7XG1 - chains D and F of the 8 polymer chains in the assembly; structure by electron microscopy, 3.30 A resolution.

== Chain D (and F) ==
Molecule: Csf2
Source organism: Pseudomonas aeruginosa
Notes: chain F of this document is another copy of the same molecule, construct and numbering; everything in this record applies to it too
Amino-acid sequence (348 residues; row label = number of the first residue in the row):
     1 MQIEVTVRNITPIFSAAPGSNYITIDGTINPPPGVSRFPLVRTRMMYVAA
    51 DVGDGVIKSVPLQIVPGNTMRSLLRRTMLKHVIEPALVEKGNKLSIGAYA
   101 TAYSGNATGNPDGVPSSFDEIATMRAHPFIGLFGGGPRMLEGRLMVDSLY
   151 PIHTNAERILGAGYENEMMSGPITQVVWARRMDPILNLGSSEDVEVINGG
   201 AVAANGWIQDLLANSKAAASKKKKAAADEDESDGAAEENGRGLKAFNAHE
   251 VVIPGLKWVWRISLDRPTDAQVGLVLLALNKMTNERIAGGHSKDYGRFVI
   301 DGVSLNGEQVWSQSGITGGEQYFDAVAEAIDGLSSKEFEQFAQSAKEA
Unresolved in the structure: 221-239, 346-348 (chain F: 185-241, 345-348)

== How chain D and chain F interact ==
Pairs across the interface (11):
  Asn-187(D) with Glu-141(F)
  Leu-188(D) with Phe-118(F)
  Gly-189(D) with Phe-118(F); Ile-121(F); Ala-122(F); Arg-125(F)
  Ser-190(D) with Phe-118(F)
  Ala-201(D) with Phe-118(F), hydrophobic
  Asn-205(D) with Ser-117(F), hydrogen bond; Phe-118(F), hydrogen bond (side chain-backbone); Asp-119(F)
Also at the interface, not in a pair above, chain D (13 interface residues in all): Ser-191, Glu-192, Asp-193, Val-194, Ala-204, Ile-208, Leu-212
Also at the interface, not in a pair above, chain F (11 interface residues in all): Val-114, Pro-115, Ser-116, Arg-266

== Summary ==
The interface between chain D and chain F involves 13 residues on one side and 11 on the other; the contacts
include 2 hydrogen bonds. Among the polar pairs are Asn-205(D)/Ser-117(F) and Asn-205(D)/Phe-118(F).
Chain D and chain F are both Csf2 (Pseudomonas aeruginosa); the structure, CryoEM structure of type IV-A
Csf-crRNA binary complex, was determined by electron microscopy together with 7XF1, 7XFZ, 7XG0, 7XG2, 7XG3 and
7XG4 from the same study.
